PDB entry 2CMH | X-ray diffraction, 2.30 A resolution | chains B and C

Chain B (and C):
Molecule: Spermidine synthase
Organism: Helicobacter pylori
Notes: EC 2.5.1.16; chain C of this document is another copy of the same molecule, construct and numbering; everything in this record applies to it too
UniProt: O25503 (SPEE_HELPY); numbering as in UniProt (aligned over 1-262)
Chain sequence (262 residues; row label = number of the first residue in the row):
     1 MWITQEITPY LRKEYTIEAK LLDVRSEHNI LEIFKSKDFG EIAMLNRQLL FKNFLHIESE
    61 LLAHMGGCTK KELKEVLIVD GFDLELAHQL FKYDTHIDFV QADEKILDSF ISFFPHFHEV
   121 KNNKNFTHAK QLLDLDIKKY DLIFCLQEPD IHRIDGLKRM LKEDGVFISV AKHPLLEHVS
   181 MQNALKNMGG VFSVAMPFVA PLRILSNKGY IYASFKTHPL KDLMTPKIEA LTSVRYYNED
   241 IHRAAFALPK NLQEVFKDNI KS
Curated features (UniProtKB/Swiss-Prot):
  - active site: Asp-155 (Proton acceptor)
  - binding site (S-methyl-5'-thioadenosine): Asn-29
  - binding site (spermidine): Asp-83

Chain B / chain C interface:
Contacting residue pairs (76; chain B residue first):
  Trp-2(B) / Arg-12(C)
  Thr-8(B) / Asp-38(C)
  Pro-9(B) / Thr-16(C)
  Tyr-10(B) / Glu-14(C)
  Tyr-10(B) / Tyr-15(C)
  Tyr-10(B) / Thr-16(C)  hydrogen bond (backbone-backbone)
  Tyr-10(B) / Lys-37(C)
  Tyr-10(B) / Asp-38(C)
  Leu-11(B) / Glu-14(C)
  Leu-11(B) / Tyr-15(C)  hydrophobic
  Arg-12(B) / Arg-12(C)
  Arg-12(B) / Lys-13(C)
  Arg-12(B) / Glu-14(C)  salt bridge
  Arg-12(B) / Thr-16(C)  hydrogen bond
  Lys-13(B) / Arg-12(C)
  Lys-13(B) / Lys-13(C)
  Glu-14(B) / Tyr-10(C)
  Glu-14(B) / Leu-11(C)
  Glu-14(B) / Arg-12(C)  hydrogen bond (backbone-backbone)
  Glu-14(B) / Glu-14(C)
  Tyr-15(B) / Tyr-10(C)
  Tyr-15(B) / Leu-11(C)  hydrophobic
  Thr-16(B) / Tyr-10(C)  hydrogen bond (backbone-backbone)
  Lys-37(B) / Tyr-10(C)  hydrogen bond
  Asp-38(B) / Tyr-10(C)
  His-173(B) / Leu-202(C)  hydrogen bond (side chain-backbone)
  His-173(B) / Ile-204(C)
  Leu-175(B) / Phe-54(C)  hydrophobic
  Leu-175(B) / Leu-202(C)
  Val-199(B) / Leu-202(C)  hydrophobic
  Leu-202(B) / His-173(C)
  Leu-202(B) / Pro-174(C)  hydrophobic
  Leu-202(B) / Leu-175(C)
  Leu-202(B) / Ala-247(C)
  Leu-202(B) / Pro-249(C)
  Arg-203(B) / Ile-204(C)
  Ile-204(B) / His-173(C)
  Ile-204(B) / Leu-176(C)  hydrophobic
  Ile-204(B) / Ile-204(C)
  Leu-205(B) / Leu-11(C)  hydrophobic
  Leu-205(B) / Leu-176(C)  hydrophobic
  Leu-231(B) / Lys-250(C)
  Thr-232(B) / Lys-250(C)  hydrogen bond (backbone-side chain)
  Val-234(B) / Lys-250(C)  hydrogen bond (backbone-side chain)
  Arg-235(B) / Lys-250(C)
  Arg-235(B) / Asn-251(C)  hydrogen bond (backbone-backbone)
  Tyr-236(B) / Pro-249(C)  hydrophobic
  Tyr-236(B) / Lys-250(C)  hydrogen bond (backbone-backbone)
  Tyr-237(B) / Lys-250(C)
  Asn-238(B) / Leu-248(C)
  Asn-238(B) / Pro-249(C)
  Asn-238(B) / Lys-250(C)
  Asn-238(B) / Gln-253(C)
  Asp-240(B) / Ala-247(C)
  Asp-240(B) / Gln-253(C)
  Ile-241(B) / Leu-248(C)
  Ile-241(B) / Pro-249(C)  hydrophobic
  Ala-244(B) / Ala-247(C)  hydrophobic
  Ala-247(B) / Leu-202(C)
  Ala-247(B) / Asp-240(C)
  Ala-247(B) / Ala-244(C)  hydrophobic
  Leu-248(B) / Asn-238(C)  hydrogen bond (backbone-side chain)
  Leu-248(B) / Ile-241(C)
  Pro-249(B) / Leu-202(C)
  Pro-249(B) / Tyr-236(C)
  Pro-249(B) / Asn-238(C)
  Pro-249(B) / Ile-241(C)  hydrophobic
  Lys-250(B) / Val-234(C)
  Lys-250(B) / Arg-235(C)
  Lys-250(B) / Tyr-236(C)  hydrogen bond (backbone-backbone)
  Lys-250(B) / Tyr-237(C)
  Lys-250(B) / Asn-238(C)
  Asn-251(B) / His-56(C)
  Asn-251(B) / Arg-235(C)  hydrogen bond (backbone-backbone)
  Gln-253(B) / Asn-238(C)  hydrogen bond
  Gln-253(B) / Asp-240(C)
Other interface residues (no listed pair), chain B (39 interface residues in all): Ile-57, Pro-174, Leu-176, Ser-206
Other interface residues (no listed pair), chain C (38 interface residues in all): Pro-9, Phe-39, Ile-57, Val-199, Leu-205, Ser-206, Asn-207

Summary:
39 residues of chain B and 38 residues of chain C are in contact; the contacts include 14 hydrogen bonds and 1
salt bridge. Polar contacts include Arg-12(B)/Glu-14(C), Arg-12(B)/Thr-16(C) and Lys-37(B)/Tyr-10(C).
Both chains are Spermidine synthase (Helicobacter pylori). Entry 2CMH (Crystal Structure of Spermidine
Synthase from Helicobacter Pylori) was determined by X-ray diffraction together with 2CMG from the same study.
